6PPS - chains A and B; structure by X-ray diffraction, 2.80 A resolution.

[Chain A (and B)]
Molecule: Blue-light-activated histidine kinase
Organism: Brucella abortus (strain 2308)
Notes: EC 2.7.13.3; chain B of this document is another copy of the same molecule, construct and numbering; everything in this record applies to it too
UniProtKB: Q2YKK7 (LOVHK_BRUA2); residue numbers follow UniProt; this construct covers 1-273
Chain sequence (279 residues; numbered 1 to 279; the number before each row is that of its first residue):
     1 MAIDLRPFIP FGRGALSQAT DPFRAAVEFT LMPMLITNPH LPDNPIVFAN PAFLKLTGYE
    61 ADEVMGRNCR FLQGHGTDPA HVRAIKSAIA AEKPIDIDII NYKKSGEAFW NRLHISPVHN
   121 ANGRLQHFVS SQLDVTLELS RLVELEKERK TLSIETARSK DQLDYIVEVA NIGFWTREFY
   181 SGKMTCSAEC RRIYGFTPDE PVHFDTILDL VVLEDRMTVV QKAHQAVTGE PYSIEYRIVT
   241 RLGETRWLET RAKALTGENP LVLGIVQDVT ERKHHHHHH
Not modelled in the structure: 1-18, 274-279 (chain B: 1-16, 274-279)
Construct notes: expression tag (274-279)
Small-molecule neighbours: FMN (flavin mononucleotide): L35, T37, N44, N68, C69, R70, L72, Q73, V82, I85, K86, I89, I99, N101, N111, L113, I115, F128, V129, S130, Q132
Curated features (UniProtKB/Swiss-Prot):
  - modified residue: C69 (S-4a-FMN cysteine)
  - mutagenesis: C69 (C69A: Loss of ability to multiply efficiently inside host macrophages)
What the authors report for this chain:
  - binding site for flavin mononucleotide: Q132
  - conformationally variable residues: Q132

[Chain A / chain B interface]
Residue-residue contacts - 96 pairs, chain A then chain B:
  A19(A) - Q126(B)
  T20(A) - V118(B)
  T20(A) - H119(B)
  T20(A) - N120(B)
  T20(A) - Q126(B)  hydrogen bond
  D21(A) - D21(B)
  P22(A) - I36(B)  hydrophobic
  P22(A) - H127(B)
  P22(A) - V129(B)
  F23(A) - R24(B)
  F23(A) - I36(B)  hydrophobic
  F23(A) - F48(B)  hydrophobic
  R24(A) - F23(B)
  A25(A) - V118(B)  hydrophobic
  A26(A) - V129(B)  hydrophobic
  V27(A) - V27(B)  hydrophobic
  F29(A) - H114(B)  hydrogen bond (backbone-side chain)
  F29(A) - S116(B)
  F29(A) - P117(B)
  T30(A) - M34(B)
  T30(A) - S131(B)  hydrogen bond
  L31(A) - D96(B)
  L31(A) - H114(B)
  M32(A) - T30(B)
  M32(A) - M32(B)  hydrophobic
  M34(A) - M34(B)  hydrophobic
  I36(A) - P22(B)  hydrophobic
  I36(A) - F23(B)  hydrophobic
  F48(A) - F23(B)  hydrophobic
  H114(A) - F29(B)  hydrogen bond (side chain-backbone)
  H114(A) - L31(B)
  S116(A) - F29(B)
  P117(A) - F29(B)
  V118(A) - A25(B)  hydrophobic
  H119(A) - T20(B)  hydrogen bond (backbone-side chain)
  N120(A) - Q18(B)
  N120(A) - T20(B)
  A121(A) - Q18(B)  hydrogen bond (backbone-backbone)
  Q126(A) - A19(B)
  Q126(A) - T20(B)  hydrogen bond (side chain-backbone)
  H127(A) - P22(B)
  V129(A) - P22(B)
  S131(A) - T30(B)  hydrogen bond
  L142(A) - R141(B)
  E146(A) - R141(B)  salt bridge
  E148(A) - R149(B)
  R149(A) - E148(B)  salt bridge
  L152(A) - L152(B)  hydrophobic
  E155(A) - T156(B)
  E155(A) - K160(B)  salt bridge
  T156(A) - L152(B)
  T156(A) - E155(B)
  T156(A) - T156(B)  hydrogen bond
  R158(A) - L255(B)
  R158(A) - G257(B)  hydrogen bond (side chain-backbone)
  R158(A) - E258(B)  salt bridge
  R158(A) - N259(B)  hydrogen bond (side chain-backbone)
  S159(A) - S159(B)  hydrogen bond
  S159(A) - K160(B)
  Q162(A) - L163(B)
  Q162(A) - T176(B)
  Q162(A) - L261(B)
  Q162(A) - L263(B)
  L163(A) - Q162(B)
  L163(A) - L163(B)
  L163(A) - I166(B)  hydrophobic
  Y165(A) - R251(B)  hydrogen bond (side chain-backbone)
  Y165(A) - A252(B)
  Y165(A) - K253(B)  hydrogen bond (side chain-backbone)
  Y165(A) - L263(B)  hydrophobic
  I166(A) - L163(B)  hydrophobic
  I166(A) - I172(B)  hydrophobic
  I166(A) - F174(B)  hydrophobic
  I166(A) - I265(B)  hydrophobic
  V167(A) - I166(B)  hydrophobic
  V169(A) - R251(B)
  V169(A) - I265(B)  hydrophobic
  A170(A) - I172(B)  hydrophobic
  A170(A) - I265(B)  hydrophobic
  I172(A) - I166(B)  hydrophobic
  I172(A) - A170(B)  hydrophobic
  I172(A) - I172(B)  hydrophobic
  F174(A) - Q162(B)
  F174(A) - I166(B)  hydrophobic
  T176(A) - Q162(B)
  R251(A) - Y165(B)  hydrogen bond (backbone-side chain)
  R251(A) - V169(B)
  A252(A) - Y165(B)
  K253(A) - Y165(B)
  L255(A) - R158(B)  hydrogen bond (backbone-side chain)
  L255(A) - D161(B)
  N259(A) - R158(B)  hydrogen bond (backbone-side chain)
  P260(A) - R158(B)
  L261(A) - R158(B)
  L261(A) - Q162(B)
  L263(A) - Q162(B)
Also at the interface, not in a pair above, chain A (60 interface residues in all): L145, S153, D161, T256, G257, I265
Also at the interface, not in a pair above, chain B (61 interface residues in all): A26, L142, E146, S153, V167

[Summary]
The interface between chain A and chain B involves 60 residues on one side and 61 on the other, with 17
hydrogen bonds and 4 salt bridges. Polar contacts include E146(A)-R141(B), R149(A)-E148(B) and
E155(A)-K160(B). Chain A binds flavin mononucleotide. From the paper: a binding site for flavin mononucleotide
at Q132(A); conformational variability at Q132(A).
Both chains are Blue-light-activated histidine kinase (Brucella abortus (strain 2308)). Entry 6PPS (A blue
light illuminated LOV-PAS construct from the LOV-HK sensory protein from Brucella abortus (construct 15-273))
was determined by X-ray diffraction (same publication as 6PH2, 6PH3 and 6PH4).
